Entry 7Z16 (electron microscopy, 2.09 A resolution); this record covers chains K and L of the 12 polymer chains in the assembly.

Chain K (and L):
Protein: Alpha-D-ribose 1-methylphosphonate 5-triphosphate synthase subunit PhnL
From: Escherichia coli
Notes: EC 2.7.8.37; chain L of this document is another copy of the same molecule, construct and numbering; everything in this record applies to it too
UniProtKB: P16679 (PHNL_ECOLI); numbering as in UniProt (aligned over 1-226)
Chain sequence (226 residues; each row starts with the number of its first residue):
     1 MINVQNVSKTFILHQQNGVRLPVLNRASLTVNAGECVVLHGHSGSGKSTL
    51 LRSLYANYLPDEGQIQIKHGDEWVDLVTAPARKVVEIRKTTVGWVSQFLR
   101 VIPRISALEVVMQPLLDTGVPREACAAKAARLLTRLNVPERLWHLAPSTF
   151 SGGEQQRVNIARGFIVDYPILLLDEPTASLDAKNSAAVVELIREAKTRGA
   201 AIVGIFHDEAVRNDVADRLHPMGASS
Not modelled in the structure: 225-226
Reported in the primary citation:
  - mutagenesis - E175Q: abolished growth in response to phosphonate
  - catalytic residues: Glu-175

Interface between chain K and chain L:
Pairs across the interface (10):
  Gln-15(K) / Leu-145(L)
  Gln-15(K) / Thr-149(L)
  Gln-16(K) / Arg-141(L)
  Gln-16(K) / Leu-145(L)
  Gln-16(K) / Thr-149(L)
  Arg-141(K) / Gln-16(L)
  Leu-145(K) / Gln-15(L)
  Leu-145(K) / Gln-16(L)
  Thr-149(K) / Gln-15(L)
  Thr-149(K) / Gln-16(L)
Other interface residues (no listed pair), chain K (7 interface residues in all): Leu-142, Phe-150
Other interface residues (no listed pair), chain L (8 interface residues in all): Val-19, Leu-142, Phe-150

Overview:
7 residues of chain K face 8 of chain L across their interface. The paper reports the catalytic residue
Glu-175(K); E175Q of chain K abolishes growth in response to phosphonate.
Chain K and chain L are both Alpha-D-ribose 1-methylphosphonate 5-triphosphate synthase subunit PhnL
(Escherichia coli); the structure, E. coli C-P lyase bound to PhnK/PhnL dual ABC dimer with AMPPNP and PhnK
E171Q mutation, was determined by electron microscopy (same publication as 7Z15, 7Z17, 7Z18 and 7Z19).
